Entry 4BPR (X-ray diffraction, 2.00 A resolution); this record covers chain A.

Chain A:
Protein: Ferredoxin-NADP reductase
Organism: Anabaena sp
Notes: EC 1.18.1.2
Reference sequence: P21890 (FENR_ANASO); residues 1-303 here correspond to UniProt positions 138-440 (UniProt number = residue number + 137)
Sequence (303 residues; numbered 1 to 303; the number before each row is that of its first residue):
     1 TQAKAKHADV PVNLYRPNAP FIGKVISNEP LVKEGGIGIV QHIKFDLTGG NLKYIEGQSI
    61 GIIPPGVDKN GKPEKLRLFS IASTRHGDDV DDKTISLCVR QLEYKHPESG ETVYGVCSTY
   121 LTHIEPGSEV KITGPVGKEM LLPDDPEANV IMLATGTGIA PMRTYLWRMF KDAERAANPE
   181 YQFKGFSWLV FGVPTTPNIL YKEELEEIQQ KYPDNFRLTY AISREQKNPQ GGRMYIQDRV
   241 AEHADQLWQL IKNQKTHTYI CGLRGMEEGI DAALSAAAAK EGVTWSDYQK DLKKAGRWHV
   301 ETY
Not modelled in the structure: 1-8, 108-111
Construct notes: engineered mutation Phe79 (Tyr216 in P21890); conflict Gln246 (Glu383 in P21890)
Residues lining bound ligands: FAD (flavin-adenine dinucleotide): Ser59, Arg77, Leu78, Phe79, Ser80, Cys98, Val99, Arg100, Leu102, Tyr104, Lys105, Pro107, Gly115, Val116, Cys117, Ser118, Thr119, Thr157, Ala160, Glu301, Tyr303
Curated features (UniProtKB/Swiss-Prot):
  - binding site (FAD): Arg77, Leu78, Ser80, Cys98 to Arg100, Tyr104, Val116 to Ser118, Thr157
  - binding site (NADP(+)): Ser80, Arg100, Thr157, Val193, Pro194, Ser223, Arg224, Arg233 to Gln237, Gly262, Leu263, Glu301
What the authors report for this chain:
  - mutagenesis - Y79F: decreased binding to NADP+
  - mutagenesis - Y79F: decreased catalytic activity (Cytc reductase activity)
  - mutagenesis - Y79F: decreased catalytic activity on NADPH
  - mutagenesis - Y79F: increased binding to Fdrd
  - contacts within the chain: Arg264-Tyr303 (hydrogen bond)
  - conformationally variable residues (loop rearrangement, side-chain flip): Lys105 to Glu111, Arg264
  - mutagenesis - Y79F: unchanged catalytic activity
  - catalytic residues: Ser80, Cys261, Glu301 (citing earlier work)

Summary:
Bound to chain A: flavin-adenine dinucleotide. From UniProt: 11 FAD-binding residues and 15 NADP+-binding
residues. From the paper: catalytic residues Ser80, Cys261 and Glu301; Y79F reduces binding to NADP+.
Chain A is Ferredoxin-NADP reductase (Anabaena sp); the structure, Ferredoxin-NADP reductase mutant with tyr
79 replaced by phe (Y79F), was determined by X-ray diffraction (same publication as 3ZBT, 3ZBU and 3ZC3).
